PDB entry 8GHK | electron microscopy, 3.47 A resolution | chains B and M of the 7 polymer chains in the assembly

[Chain B]
Protein: Hemagglutinin
From: Influenza A virus
Amino-acid sequence (480 residues; numbered 18 to 506; 9 numbers in that range are skipped by the numbering (no residue carries them; nothing is unmodelled there); the number before each row is that of its first residue):
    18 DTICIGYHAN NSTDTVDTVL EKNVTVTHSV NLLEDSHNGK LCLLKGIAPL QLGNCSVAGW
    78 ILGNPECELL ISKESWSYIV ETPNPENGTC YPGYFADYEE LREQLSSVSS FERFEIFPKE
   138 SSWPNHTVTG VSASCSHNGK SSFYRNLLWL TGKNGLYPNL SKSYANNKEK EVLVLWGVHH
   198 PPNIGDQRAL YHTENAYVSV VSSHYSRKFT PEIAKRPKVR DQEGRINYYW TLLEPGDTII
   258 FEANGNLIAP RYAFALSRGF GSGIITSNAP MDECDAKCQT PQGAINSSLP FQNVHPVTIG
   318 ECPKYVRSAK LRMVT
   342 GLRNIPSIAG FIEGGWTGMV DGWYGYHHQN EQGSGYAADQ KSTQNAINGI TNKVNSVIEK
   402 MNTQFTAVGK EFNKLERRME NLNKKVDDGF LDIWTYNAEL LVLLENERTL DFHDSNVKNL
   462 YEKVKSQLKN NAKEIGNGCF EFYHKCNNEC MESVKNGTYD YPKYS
Not modelled in the structure: 18-37, 342-390, 405-406, 465-506
Cystine bridges: Cys72-Cys84, Cys107-Cys152, Cys295-Cys319
Glycans and other covalent adducts: N-acetylglucosamine (NAG) linked to Asn71, Asn104, Asn142, Asn176

[Chain M]
Protein: GS10-X6-BE4 Fab Heavy chain
From: Homo sapiens
Notes: antibody fragment or engineered binder
Amino-acid sequence (142 residues; each row starts with the number of its first residue):
     1 MVLGLKWVFF VVLYQGVHCE VQLVESGGGL VQPKGSLKLS CATSGFTFNT FDMHWVRQAP
    61 GKDLEWVARI RTKGNSYATY YAASVKDRIT ISRDDSQSML YLEMNSLRSE DTAMYYCVRE
   121 GGHYYGYYFD FWGQGTTLTV SS
Not modelled in the structure: 1-19, 141-142
Cystine bridges: Cys41-Cys117

[Interface between chain B and chain M]
Pairs across the interface (12; chain B residue first):
  Glu129(B) with His123(M), salt bridge; Tyr124(M)
  Phe131(B) with Tyr125(M)
  Glu132(B) with Tyr125(M)
  Tyr181(B) with Tyr124(M)
  Asn183(B) with Tyr124(M), hydrogen bond
  Lys185(B) with His123(M), hydrogen bond (side chain-backbone); Tyr124(M); Gly126(M), hydrogen bond (side chain-backbone); Tyr127(M)
  Lys187(B) with Tyr124(M), hydrogen bond (backbone-side chain)
  Ala272(B) with Tyr124(M), hydrophobic
Interface residues without a listed pair, chain B (11 interface residues in all): Asn184, Glu186, Val189

[Overview]
The interface between chain B and chain M involves 11 residues on one side and 5 on the other; the contacts
include 4 hydrogen bonds and 1 salt bridge. Polar contacts include Glu129(B)-His123(M), Asn183(B)-Tyr124(M)
and Lys185(B)-His123(M).
Here chain B is Hemagglutinin (Influenza A virus) and chain M is GS10-X6-BE4 Fab Heavy chain (Homo sapiens).
Entry 8GHK (CryoEM structure of Influenza A virus A/Melbourner/1/1946 (H1N1) hemagglutinin bound to
GS10-X6-BE4 Fab) was determined by electron microscopy together with 8SJ9, 8V7O and 8F38 from the same study.
